PDB entry 5XCP | X-ray diffraction, 2.04 A resolution | chain X

[Chain X]
Name: Cysteine synthase
Organism: Haemophilus influenzae (strain ATCC 51907 / DSM 11121 / KW20 / Rd)
Notes: EC 2.5.1.47
Reference sequence: P45040 (CYSK_HAEIN); numbering as in UniProt (aligned over 1-316)
Sequence (350 residues; numbered -33 to 316; the number before each row is that of its first residue; numbers below 1 keep their minus sign (Met-33 is residue -33)):
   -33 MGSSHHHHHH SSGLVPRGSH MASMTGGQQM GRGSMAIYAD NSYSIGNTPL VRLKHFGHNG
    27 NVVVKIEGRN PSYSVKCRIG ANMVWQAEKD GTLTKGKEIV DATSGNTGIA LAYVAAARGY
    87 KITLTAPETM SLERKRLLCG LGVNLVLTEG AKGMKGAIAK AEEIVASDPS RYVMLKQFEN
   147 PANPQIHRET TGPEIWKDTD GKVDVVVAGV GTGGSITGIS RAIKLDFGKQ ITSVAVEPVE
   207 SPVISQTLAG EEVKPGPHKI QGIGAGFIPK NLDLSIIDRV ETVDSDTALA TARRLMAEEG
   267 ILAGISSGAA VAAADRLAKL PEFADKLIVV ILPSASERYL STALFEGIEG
Disordered / not traced: -33 to 1, 312-316
Construct notes: expression tag (-33 to 0); engineered mutation Ala92 (Met in P45040)
Modified residues: Lys42 ((2S)-2-amino-6-[[3-hydroxy-2-methyl-5-(phosphonooxymethyl)pyridin-4-yl]methylideneamino]hexanoic acid; LLP)
Swiss-Prot annotation at these positions:
  - binding site (hydrogen sulfide): Asn7, Arg35, Leu268
  - binding site (pyridoxal 5'-phosphate): Asn72, Gly177 to Ser181, Ser272
  - modified residue: Lys42 (N6-(pyridoxal phosphate)lysine)
From the paper describing this entry:
  - mutagenesis - M92A, M120A (25-107 fold): decreased catalytic activity
  - mutagenesis - M120A: abolished binding to OAS
  - mutagenesis - M120A: decreased binding to inhibitor peptides
  - mutagenesis - M92A: decreased binding to OAS
  - specificity-determining residues: Met120

[Overview]
UniProt lists 3 hydrogen sulfide-binding residues and 7 pyridoxal 5'-phosphate-binding residues. The paper
reports that M92A and M120A reduce catalytic activity; the specificity determinant Met120.
Chain X is Cysteine synthase (Haemophilus influenzae (strain ATCC 51907 / DSM 11121 / KW20 / Rd)); the
structure, Crystal structure of M92A mutant of O-acetyl-L-serine sulfhydrylase from Haemophilus influenzae,
was determined by X-ray diffraction (same publication as 7CM8, 7C35, 5XCN and 5XCW).
